9MLZ - chains B and D of the 4 polymer chains in the assembly; structure by electron microscopy, 2.19 A resolution.

[Chain B (and D)]
Name: Nitrogenase molybdenum-iron protein beta chain
Organism: Azotobacter vinelandii
Notes: EC 1.18.6.1; chain D of this document is another copy of the same molecule, construct and numbering; everything in this record applies to it too
UniProt: P07329 (NIFK_AZOVI); numbering as in UniProt (aligned over 1-523)
Chain sequence (523 residues; numbered 1 to 523; the number before each row is that of its first residue):
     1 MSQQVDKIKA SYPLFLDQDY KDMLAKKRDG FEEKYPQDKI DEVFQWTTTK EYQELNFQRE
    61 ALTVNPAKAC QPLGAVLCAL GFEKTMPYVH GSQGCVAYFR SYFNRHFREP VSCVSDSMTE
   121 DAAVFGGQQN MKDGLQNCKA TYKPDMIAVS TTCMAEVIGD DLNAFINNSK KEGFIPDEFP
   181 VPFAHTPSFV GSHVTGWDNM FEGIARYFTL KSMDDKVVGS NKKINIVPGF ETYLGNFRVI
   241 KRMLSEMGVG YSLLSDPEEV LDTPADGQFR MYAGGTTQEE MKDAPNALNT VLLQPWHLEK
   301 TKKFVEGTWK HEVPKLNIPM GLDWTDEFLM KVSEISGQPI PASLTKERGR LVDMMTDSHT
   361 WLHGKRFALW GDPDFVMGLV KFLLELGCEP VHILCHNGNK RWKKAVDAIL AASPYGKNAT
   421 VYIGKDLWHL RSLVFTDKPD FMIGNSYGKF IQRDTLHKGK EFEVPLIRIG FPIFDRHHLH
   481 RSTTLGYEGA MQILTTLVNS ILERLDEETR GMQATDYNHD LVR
Disordered / not traced: 1
Metal / ion sites: fe(8)-S(7) cluster Fe: Cys70, Cys95, Cys153, Ser188 (shared with 3 residues of chain A); Fe ion site 1: Arg108, Glu109 (shared with Asp353(D), Asp357(D) of chain D); Fe ion site 2: Asp353, Asp357 (shared with Arg108(D), Glu109(D) of chain D)
Ligand contacts: fe(8)-S(7) cluster (CLF): Cys70, Pro72, Ser92, Gly94, Cys95, Tyr98, Phe99, Thr152, Cys153, Ser188
UniProt features mapped onto this chain:
  - binding site ([8Fe-7S] cluster): Cys70, Cys95, Cys153, Ser188

[How chain B and chain D interact]
Residue-residue contacts - 128 pairs, chain B then chain D:
  Ser11(B) with Tyr517(D), hydrogen bond (backbone-side chain); Asn518(D), hydrogen bond
  Tyr12(B) with Glu508(D); Thr515(D); Tyr517(D); Asn518(D)
  Phe15(B) with Tyr517(D)
  Leu16(B) with Ala514(D); Thr515(D)
  Lys34(B) with Gln513(D), hydrogen bond
  Gln37(B) with Gln513(D), hydrogen bond
  Arg105(B) with Val522(D)
  Arg108(B) with Asp357(D); Arg523(D), hydrogen bond (side chain-backbone)
  Glu109(B) with Asp353(D)
  Arg238(B) with Arg350(D)
  Glu259(B) with Lys346(D), salt bridge; Arg350(D), salt bridge
  Asp262(B) with Arg350(D), salt bridge
  Pro264(B) with Lys346(D); Gly349(D)
  Ala265(B) with Gly349(D), hydrogen bond (backbone-backbone); Val352(D); Asp353(D)
  Lys346(B) with Glu259(D), salt bridge
  Gly349(B) with Pro264(D); Ala265(D), hydrogen bond (backbone-backbone)
  Arg350(B) with Arg238(D); Glu259(D), salt bridge; Asp262(D), salt bridge; Arg481(D)
  Val352(B) with Ala265(D)
  Asp353(B) with Glu109(D); Ala265(D)
  Met354(B) with His478(D); Arg481(D)
  Asp357(B) with Arg108(D); His477(D); His478(D)
  Ser358(B) with His477(D), hydrogen bond; His478(D), hydrogen bond
  Trp361(B) with His477(D)
  Ser446(B) with Leu521(D)
  Tyr447(B) with Leu521(D), hydrophobic
  Lys449(B) with Asp506(D), salt bridge; His519(D); Asp520(D), hydrogen bond (side chain-backbone)
  Gln452(B) with Arg510(D)
  Arg453(B) with Arg510(D); Met512(D)
  Asp454(B) with Met512(D)
  Leu456(B) with Arg510(D)
  His457(B) with Met512(D)
  Glu463(B) with Arg510(D)
  Arg468(B) with Asp506(D), salt bridge
  Phe474(B) with Leu521(D); Val522(D), hydrophobic; Arg523(D), hydrogen bond (backbone-backbone)
  Asp475(B) with Leu502(D); Asp506(D); Leu521(D); Arg523(D)
  Arg476(B) with Asn499(D); Leu502(D); Glu503(D), salt bridge; Asp506(D), salt bridge
  His477(B) with Asp357(D); Ser358(D), hydrogen bond; Trp361(D); Thr495(D); Val498(D); Asn499(D), hydrogen bond (backbone-side chain); Leu502(D); Arg523(D), hydrogen bond (side chain-backbone)
  His478(B) with Met354(D); Asp357(D); Ser358(D), hydrogen bond; Leu494(D)
  Leu479(B) with Asn499(D)
  Arg481(B) with Arg350(D); Met354(D); Met491(D)
  Met491(B) with Arg481(D)
  Leu494(B) with His478(D)
  Thr495(B) with His477(D)
  Val498(B) with His477(D)
  Asn499(B) with Arg476(D); His477(D), hydrogen bond (side chain-backbone); Leu479(D)
  Leu502(B) with Asp475(D); Arg476(D); His477(D)
  Glu503(B) with Arg476(D)
  Asp506(B) with Lys449(D), salt bridge; Arg468(D), salt bridge; Asp475(D); Arg476(D), salt bridge
  Glu508(B) with Tyr12(D)
  Thr509(B) with Tyr12(D)
  Arg510(B) with Gln452(D); Arg453(D); Leu456(D); Glu463(D)
  Met512(B) with Arg453(D); Asp454(D); His457(D)
  Gln513(B) with Lys34(D), hydrogen bond; Gln37(D), hydrogen bond
  Ala514(B) with Leu16(D)
  Thr515(B) with Tyr12(D); Leu16(D)
  Asp516(B) with Arg453(D)
  Tyr517(B) with Ser11(D), hydrogen bond (side chain-backbone); Tyr12(D); Phe15(D)
  Asn518(B) with Ser11(D), hydrogen bond; Tyr12(D)
  His519(B) with Lys449(D)
  Asp520(B) with Lys449(D), hydrogen bond (backbone-side chain)
  Leu521(B) with Tyr447(D), hydrophobic; Phe450(D), hydrophobic; Phe474(D); Asp475(D)
  Val522(B) with Phe474(D), hydrophobic
  Arg523(B) with Arg108(D), hydrogen bond (backbone-side chain); Phe474(D), hydrogen bond (backbone-backbone); Asp475(D); His477(D), hydrogen bond (backbone-side chain)
Interface residues without a listed pair, chain B (67 interface residues in all): Pro13, Thr263, Phe450, Leu505
Interface residues without a listed pair, chain D (67 interface residues in all): Pro13, Arg105, Thr263, Ser446, Leu505, Thr509, Asp516

[In short]
Chain B and chain D each contribute 67 residues to their interface; the contacts include 24 hydrogen bonds and
13 salt bridges. Polar pairs include Glu259(B)-Lys346(D), Glu259(B)-Arg350(D) and Asp262(B)-Arg350(D). Chain B
binds fe(8)-S(7) cluster. Curated annotation (UniProt) lists 4 [8Fe-7S] cluster-binding residues on chain B.
Chain B and chain D are both Nitrogenase molybdenum-iron protein beta chain (Azotobacter vinelandii); the
structure, Azotobacter vinelandii Reduced MoFeP (C2 symmetry) obtained using the SPT Labtech chameleon of 5 mM
sodium ..., was determined by electron microscopy together with 9CQM, 9CQN, 9CQO, 9CQP, 9CQQ, 9CQR and 12
further entries from the same study.
